1I3Q - chains A and K of the 10 polymer chains in the assembly; structure by X-ray diffraction, 3.10 A resolution.

[Chain A]
Molecule: DNA-directed RNA polymerase II largest subunit
From: Saccharomyces cerevisiae
Notes: EC 2.7.7.6
UniProtKB: P04050 (RPB1_YEAST); numbering as in UniProt (aligned over 1-1733)
Amino-acid sequence (1733 residues; row label = number of the first residue in the row):
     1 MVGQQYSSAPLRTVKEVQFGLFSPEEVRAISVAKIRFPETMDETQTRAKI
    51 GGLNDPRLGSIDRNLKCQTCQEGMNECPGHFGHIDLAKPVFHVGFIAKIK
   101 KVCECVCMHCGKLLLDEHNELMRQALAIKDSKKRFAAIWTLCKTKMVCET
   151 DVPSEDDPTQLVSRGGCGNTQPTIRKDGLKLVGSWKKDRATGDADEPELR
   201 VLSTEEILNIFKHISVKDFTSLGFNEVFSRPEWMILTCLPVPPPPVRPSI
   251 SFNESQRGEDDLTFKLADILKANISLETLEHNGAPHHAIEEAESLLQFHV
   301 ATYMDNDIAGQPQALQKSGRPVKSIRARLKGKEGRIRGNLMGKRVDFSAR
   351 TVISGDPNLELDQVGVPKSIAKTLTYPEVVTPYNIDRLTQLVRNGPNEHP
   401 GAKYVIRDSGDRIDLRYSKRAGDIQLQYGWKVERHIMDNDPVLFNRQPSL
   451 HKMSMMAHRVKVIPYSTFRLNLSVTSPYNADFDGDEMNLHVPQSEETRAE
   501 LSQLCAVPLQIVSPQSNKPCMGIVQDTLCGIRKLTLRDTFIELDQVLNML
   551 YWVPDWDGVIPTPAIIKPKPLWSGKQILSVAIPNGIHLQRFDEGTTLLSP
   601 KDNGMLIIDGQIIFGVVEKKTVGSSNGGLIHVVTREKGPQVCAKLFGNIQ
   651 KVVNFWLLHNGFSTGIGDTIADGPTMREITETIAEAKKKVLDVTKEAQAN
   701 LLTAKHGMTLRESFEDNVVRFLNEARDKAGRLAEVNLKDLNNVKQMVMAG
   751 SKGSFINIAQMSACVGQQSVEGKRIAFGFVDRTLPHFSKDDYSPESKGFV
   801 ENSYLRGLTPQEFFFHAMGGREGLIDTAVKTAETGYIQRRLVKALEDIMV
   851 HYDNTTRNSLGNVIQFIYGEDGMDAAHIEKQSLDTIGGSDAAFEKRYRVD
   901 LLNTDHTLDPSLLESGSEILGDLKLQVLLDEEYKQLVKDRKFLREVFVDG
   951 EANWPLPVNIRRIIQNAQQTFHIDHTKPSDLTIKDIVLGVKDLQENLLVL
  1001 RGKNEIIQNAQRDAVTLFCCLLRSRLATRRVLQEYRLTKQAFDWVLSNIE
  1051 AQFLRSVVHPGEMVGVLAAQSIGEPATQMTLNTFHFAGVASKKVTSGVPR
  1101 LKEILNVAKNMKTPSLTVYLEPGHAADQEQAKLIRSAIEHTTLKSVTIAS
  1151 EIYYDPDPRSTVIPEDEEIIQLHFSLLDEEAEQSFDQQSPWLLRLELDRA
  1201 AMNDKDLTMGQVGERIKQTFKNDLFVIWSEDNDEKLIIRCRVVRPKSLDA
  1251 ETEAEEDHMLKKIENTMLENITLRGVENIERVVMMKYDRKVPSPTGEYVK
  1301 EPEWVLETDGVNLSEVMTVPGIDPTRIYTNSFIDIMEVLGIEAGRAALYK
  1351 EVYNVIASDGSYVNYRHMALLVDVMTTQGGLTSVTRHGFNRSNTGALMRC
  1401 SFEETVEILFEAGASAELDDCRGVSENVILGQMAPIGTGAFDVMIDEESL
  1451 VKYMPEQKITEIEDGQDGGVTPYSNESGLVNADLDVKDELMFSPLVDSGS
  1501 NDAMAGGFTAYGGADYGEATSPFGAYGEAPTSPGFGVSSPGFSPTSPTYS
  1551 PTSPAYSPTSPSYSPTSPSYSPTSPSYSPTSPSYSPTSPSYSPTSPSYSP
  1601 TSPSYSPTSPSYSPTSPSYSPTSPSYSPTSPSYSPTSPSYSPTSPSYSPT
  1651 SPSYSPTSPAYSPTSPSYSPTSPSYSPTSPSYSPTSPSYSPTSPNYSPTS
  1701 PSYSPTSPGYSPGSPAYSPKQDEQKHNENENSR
Disordered / not traced: 1, 1082-1091, 1177-1186, 1244-1253, 1446-1733
UniProt features mapped onto this chain:
  - region: P248 to D260 (Lid loop), N306 to K323 (Rudder loop), P810 to E822 (Bridging helix)
  - binding site (Zn(2+)): C67, C70, C77, H80, C107, C110, C148, C167
  - binding site (Mg(2+)): D481, D483, D485
  - modified residue: T1471 (Phosphothreonine)
  - cross-link (Glycyl lysine isopeptide (Lys-Gly)): K695 (interchain with G-Cter in ubiquitin), K1246 (interchain with G-Cter in ubiquitin), K1350 (interchain with G-Cter in ubiquitin)
Metal / ion sites: Zn2+ site 1: C67, C70, C77, H80; Zn2+ site 2: C107, C110, C167; Mg2+: D481, D483, D485
Reported in the primary citation:
  - Mg2+ coordination: D481, D483, D485

[Chain K]
Molecule: DNA-directed RNA polymerase II 13.6KD polypeptide
From: Saccharomyces cerevisiae
Notes: EC 2.7.7.6
UniProtKB: P38902 (RPB11_YEAST); residues 1-120 here = UniProt positions 1-120
Amino-acid sequence (120 residues; numbered 1 to 120; the number before each row is that of its first residue):
     1 MNAPDRFELFLLGEGESKLKIDPDTKAPNAVVITFEKEDHTLGNLIRAEL
    51 LNDRKVLFAAYKVEHPFFARFKLRIQTTEGYDPKDALKNACNSIINKLGA
   101 LKTNFETEWNLQTLAADDAF
Disordered / not traced: 115-120

[How chain A and chain K interact]
Residue-residue contacts - 35 pairs, chain A then chain K:
  D356(A) with H65(K), salt bridge
  N358(A) with E64(K); H65(K); P66(K)
  P367(A) with N2(K)
  K368(A) with N2(K)
  S369(A) with N2(K), hydrogen bond
  K461(A) with F68(K)
  P464(A) with N2(K); P4(K); F67(K), hydrophobic; F68(K)
  Y465(A) with N2(K), hydrogen bond (backbone-backbone); P4(K); F67(K), hydrophobic
  S466(A) with N2(K)
  R469(A) with F67(K)
  L547(A) with F58(K), hydrophobic; A59(K); A60(K)
  N548(A) with R47(K); A60(K); Y61(K), hydrogen bond (side chain-backbone)
  Y551(A) with V32(K); K62(K), hydrogen bond (backbone-side chain); K72(K); R74(K)
  W552(A) with K62(K); V63(K); E64(K)
  W556(A) with K26(K); F58(K), hydrophobic
  D557(A) with K26(K)
  G558(A) with R74(K)
  I560(A) with L57(K)
Interface residues without a listed pair, chain A (20 interface residues in all): D544, D555
Interface residues without a listed pair, chain K (22 interface residues in all): M1, A3, A27

[Summary]
20 residues of chain A face 22 of chain K across their interface, with 4 hydrogen bonds and 1 salt bridge.
Polar pairs include D356(A)-H65(K), S369(A)-N2(K) and N548(A)-Y61(K). From UniProt: 8 Zn2+-binding residues
and 3 Mg2+-binding residues on chain A. From the paper: Mg2+ coordination by D481(A), D483(A) and D485(A).
Here chain A is DNA-directed RNA polymerase II largest subunit and chain K is DNA-directed RNA polymerase II
13.6KD polypeptide, both from Saccharomyces cerevisiae. Entry 1I3Q (RNA polymerase II crystal form I at 3.1 A
resolution) was determined by X-ray diffraction together with 1I50 from the same study.
